9BW6 - chains A and B of the 4 polymer chains in the assembly; structure by electron microscopy, 2.90 A resolution.

[Chain A]
Protein: Major vault protein
From: Homo sapiens
UniProt: Q14764 (MVP_HUMAN); residue numbers follow UniProt; this construct covers 1-893
Sequence (893 residues; numbered 1 to 893; the number before each row is that of its first residue):
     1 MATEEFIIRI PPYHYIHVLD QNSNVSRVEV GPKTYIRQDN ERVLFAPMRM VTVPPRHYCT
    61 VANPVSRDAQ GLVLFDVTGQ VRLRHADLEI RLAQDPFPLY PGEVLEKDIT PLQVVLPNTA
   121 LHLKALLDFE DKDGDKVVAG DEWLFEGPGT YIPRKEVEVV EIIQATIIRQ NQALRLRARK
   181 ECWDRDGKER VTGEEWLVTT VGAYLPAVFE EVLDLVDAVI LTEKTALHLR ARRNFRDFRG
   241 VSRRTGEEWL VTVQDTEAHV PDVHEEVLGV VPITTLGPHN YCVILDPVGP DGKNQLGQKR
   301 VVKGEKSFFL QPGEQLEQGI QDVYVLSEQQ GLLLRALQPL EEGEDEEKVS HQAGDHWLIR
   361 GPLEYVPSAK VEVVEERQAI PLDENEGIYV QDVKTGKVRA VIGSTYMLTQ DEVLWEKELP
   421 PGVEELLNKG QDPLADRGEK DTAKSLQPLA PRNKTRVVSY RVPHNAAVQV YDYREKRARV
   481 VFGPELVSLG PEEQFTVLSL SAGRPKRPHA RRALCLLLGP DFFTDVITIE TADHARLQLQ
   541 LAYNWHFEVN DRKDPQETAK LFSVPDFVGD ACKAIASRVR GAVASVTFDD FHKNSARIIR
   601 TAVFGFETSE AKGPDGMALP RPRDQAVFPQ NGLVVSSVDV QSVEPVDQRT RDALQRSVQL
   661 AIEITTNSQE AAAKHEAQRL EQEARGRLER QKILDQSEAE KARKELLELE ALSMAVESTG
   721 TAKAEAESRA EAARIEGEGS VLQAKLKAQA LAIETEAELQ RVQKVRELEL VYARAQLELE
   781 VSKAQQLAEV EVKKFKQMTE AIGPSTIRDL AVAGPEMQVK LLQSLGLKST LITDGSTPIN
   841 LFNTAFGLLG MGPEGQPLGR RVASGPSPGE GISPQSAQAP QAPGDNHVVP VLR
Disordered / not traced: 1-4, 440-448, 607-622, 813-893
UniProt features mapped onto this chain:
  - modified residue: Ala-2 (N-acetylalanine), Ser-445 (Phosphoserine)
  - cross-link (Glycyl lysine isopeptide (Lys-Gly)): Lys-444 (interchain with G-Cter in SUMO2), Lys-704 (interchain with G-Cter in SUMO2)
Reported in the primary citation:
  - mutagenesis - R169A/D214A: abolished binding to Protein mono-ADP-ribosyltransferase PARP4 (chain B)

[Chain B]
Protein: Protein mono-ADP-ribosyltransferase PARP4
From: Homo sapiens
Notes: EC 2.4.2.-
UniProt: Q9UKK3 (PARP4_HUMAN); numbering as in UniProt (aligned over 1-1724)
Sequence (1724 residues; numbered 1 to 1724; the number before each row is that of its first residue):
     1 MVMGIFANCI FCLKVKYLPQ QQKKKLQTDI KENGGKFSFS LNPQCTHIIL DNADVLSQYQ
    61 LNSIQKNHVH IANPDFIWKS IREKRLLDVK NYDPYKPLDI TPPPDQKASS SEVKTEGLCP
   121 DSATEEEDTV ELTEFGMQNV EIPHLPQDFE VAKYNTLEKV GMEGGQEAVV VELQCSRDSR
   181 DCPFLISSHF LLDDGMETRR QFAIKKTSED ASEYFENYIE ELKKQGFLLR EHFTPEATQL
   241 ASEQLQALLL EEVMNSSTLS QEVSDLVEMI WAEALGHLEH MLLKPVNRIS LNDVSKAEGI
   301 LLLVKAALKN GETAEQLQKM MTEFYRLIPH KGTMPKEVNL GLLAKKADLC QLIRDMVNVC
   361 ETNLSKPNPP SLAKYRALRC KIEHVEQNTE EFLRVRKEVL QNHHSKSPVD VLQIFRVGRV
   421 NETTEFLSKL GNVRPLLHGS PVQNIVGILC RGLLLPKVVE DRGVQRTDVG NLGSGIYFSD
   481 SLSTSIKYSH PGETDGTRLL LICDVALGKC MDLHEKDFSL TEAPPGYDSV HGVSQTASVT
   541 TDFEDDEFVV YKTNQVKMKY IIKFSMPGDQ IKDFHPSDHT ELEEYRPEFS NFSKVEDYQL
   601 PDAKTSSSTK AGLQDASGNL VPLEDVHIKG RIIDTVAQVI VFQTYTNKSH VPIEAKYIFP
   661 LDDKAAVCGF EAFINGKHIV GEIKEKEEAQ QEYLEAVTQG HGAYLMSQDA PDVFTVSVGN
   721 LPPKAKVLIK ITYITELSIL GTVGVFFMPA TVAPWQQDKA LNENLQDTVE KICIKEIGTK
   781 QSFSLTMSIE MPYVIEFIFS DTHELKQKRT DCKAVISTME GSSLDSSGFS LHIGLSAAYL
   841 PRMWVEKHPE KESEACMLVF QPDLDVDLPD LASESEVIIC LDCSSSMEGV TFLQAKQIAL
   901 HALSLVGEKQ KVNIIQFGTG YKELFSYPKH ITSNTMAAEF IMSATPTMGN TDFWKTLRYL
   961 SLLYPARGSR NILLVSDGHL QDESLTLQLV KRSRPHTRLF ACGIGSTANR HVLRILSQCG
  1021 AGVFEYFNAK SKHSWRKQIE DQMTRLCSPS CHSVSVKWQQ LNPDVPEALQ APAQVPSLFL
  1081 NDRLLVYGFI PHCTQATLCA LIQEKEFRTM VSTTELQKTT GTMIHKLAAR ALIRDYEDGI
  1141 LHENETSHEM KKQTLKSLII KLSKENSLIT QFTSFVAVEK RDENESPFPD IPKVSELIAK
  1201 EDVDFLPYMS WQGEPQEAVR NQSLLASSEW PELRLSKRKH RKIPFSKRKM ELSQPEVSED
  1261 FEEDGLGVLP AFTSNLERGG VEKLLDLSWT ESCKPTATEP LFKKVSPWET STSSFFPILA
  1321 PAVGSYLPPT ARAHSPASLS FASYRQVASF GSAAPPRQFD ASQFSQGPVP GTCADWIPQS
  1381 ASCPTGPPQN PPSSPYCGIV FSGSSLSSAQ SAPLQHPGGF TTRPSAGTFP ELDSPQLHFS
  1441 LPTDPDPIRG FGSYHPSASS PFHFQPSAAS LTANLRLPMA SALPEALCSQ SRTTPVDLCL
  1501 LEESVGSLEG SRCPVFAFQS SDTESDELSE VLQDSCFLQI KCDTKDDSIL CFLEVKEEDE
  1561 IVCIQHWQDA VPWTELLSLQ TEDGFWKLTP ELGLILNLNT NGLHSFLKQK GIQSLGVKGR
  1621 ECLLDLIATM LVLQFIRTRL EKEGIVFKSL MKMDDASISR NIPWAFEAIK QASEWVRRTE
  1681 GQYPSICPRL ELGNDWDSAT KQLLGLQPIS TVSPLHRVLH YSQG
Disordered / not traced: 1-1569, 1587-1593, 1646-1650, 1655-1661
UniProt features mapped onto this chain:
  - motif (Nuclear localization signal): Pro-19 to Lys-25, Lys-1237 to Lys-1249
  - modified residue: Thr-101 (Phosphothreonine), Thr-333 (Phosphothreonine), Ser-1236 (Phosphoserine), Ser-1335 (Phosphoserine), Arg-1476 (Asymmetric dimethylarginine), Ser-1504 (Phosphoserine)
Reported in the primary citation:
  - mutagenesis - S1614A/K1618A: abolished binding to Major vault protein (chain A)

[How chain A and chain B interact]
Residue-residue contacts (27):
  Leu-116(A) / Pro-1688(B)
  Leu-116(A) / Arg-1689(B)
  Leu-116(A) / Glu-1691(B)
  Pro-117(A) / Arg-1689(B)  hydrogen bond (backbone-side chain)
  Asn-118(A) / Arg-1689(B)  hydrogen bond (backbone-side chain)
  Thr-119(A) / Arg-1689(B)  hydrogen bond
  Ile-162(A) / Gln-1609(B)
  Ile-162(A) / Lys-1610(B)
  Ile-162(A) / Gly-1611(B)
  Ile-163(A) / Ser-1614(B)
  Gln-164(A) / Lys-1610(B)  hydrogen bond (side chain-backbone)
  Gln-164(A) / Ser-1614(B)  hydrogen bond (backbone-side chain)
  Gln-164(A) / Leu-1615(B)
  Gln-164(A) / Arg-1689(B)  hydrogen bond (side chain-backbone)
  Gln-164(A) / Leu-1690(B)
  Ala-165(A) / Leu-1615(B)
  Ala-165(A) / Arg-1689(B)
  Thr-166(A) / Leu-1615(B)
  Ile-167(A) / Gln-1682(B)  hydrogen bond (backbone-side chain)
  Ile-167(A) / Pro-1684(B)
  Arg-169(A) / Gly-1681(B)  hydrogen bond (side chain-backbone)
  Arg-169(A) / Gln-1682(B)  hydrogen bond
  Gln-172(A) / Gln-1682(B)
  Val-212(A) / Gly-1616(B)
  Leu-213(A) / Lys-1618(B)
  Asp-214(A) / Lys-1618(B)  salt bridge
  Leu-215(A) / Gln-1682(B)
Other interface residues (no listed pair), chain A (18 interface residues in all): Glu-161, Pro-206
Other interface residues (no listed pair), chain B (18 interface residues in all): Gln-1613, Val-1617, Arg-1678, Ile-1686
Interface features reported in the paper:
  - pairs named by the authors: Asp-214(A)/Lys-1618(B) (salt bridge), Gln-1682(B)/Gln-172(A) (hydrogen bond)
  - interface residues, chain A: Gln-164(A), Arg-169(A)
  - interface residues, chain B: Ser-1614(B), Arg-1689(B)

[In short]
Chain A and chain B each contribute 18 residues to their interface, with 9 hydrogen bonds and 1 salt bridge.
Among the polar pairs are Asp-214(A)/Lys-1618(B), Pro-117(A)/Arg-1689(B) and Asn-118(A)/Arg-1689(B). The
authors report a salt bridge between Asp-214(A) and Lys-1618(B); a hydrogen bond between Gln-1682(B) and
Gln-172(A). The paper reports that R169A/D214A of chain A abolish binding to Protein
mono-ADP-ribosyltransferase PARP4 (chain B); interface residues Gln-164(A), Arg-169(A) and Ser-1614(B) among
others.
Here chain A is Major vault protein and chain B is Protein mono-ADP-ribosyltransferase PARP4, both from Homo
sapiens. Entry 9BW6 (Human Vault Cage in complex with PARP4) was determined by electron microscopy (same
publication as 9MXJ, 9BW5 and 9BW7).
